Entry 2IWG (X-ray diffraction, 2.35 A resolution); this record covers chains A and D of the 4 polymer chains in the assembly.

[Chain A (and D)]
Protein: Ig gamma-1 chain C
From: Homo sapiens
Notes: chain D of this document is another copy of the same molecule, construct and numbering; everything in this record applies to it too
UniProt: P01857 (IGHG1_HUMAN); residues 237-443 here correspond to UniProt positions 120-326 (UniProt number = residue number - 117)
Amino-acid sequence (207 residues; numbered 237 to 443; the number before each row is that of its first residue):
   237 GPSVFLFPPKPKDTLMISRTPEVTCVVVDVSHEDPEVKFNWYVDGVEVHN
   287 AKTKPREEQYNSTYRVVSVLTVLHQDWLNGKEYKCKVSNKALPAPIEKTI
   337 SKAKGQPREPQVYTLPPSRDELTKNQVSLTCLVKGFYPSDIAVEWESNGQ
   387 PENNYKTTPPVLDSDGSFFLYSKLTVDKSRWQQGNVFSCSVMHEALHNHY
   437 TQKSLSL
Curated features (UniProtKB/Swiss-Prot):
  - glycosylation: N297 (N-linked (GlcNAc...) (complex) asparagine)
Cystine bridges: C261-C321, C367-C425
Covalent attachments: glycan linked to N297

[Chain A / chain D interface]
Pairs across the interface (45; chain A residue first):
  Y349(A) - S354(D)
  Y349(A) - D356(D)
  Y349(A) - E357(D)
  Y349(A) - K360(D)
  T350(A) - S354(D)
  L351(A) - P352(D)
  L351(A) - S354(D)
  L351(A) - T366(D)
  P352(A) - L351(D)
  S354(A) - Y349(D)
  S354(A) - T350(D)
  S354(A) - L351(D)
  D356(A) - Y349(D)
  D356(A) - K439(D)
  E357(A) - Y349(D)
  E357(A) - K370(D)  salt bridge
  K360(A) - Y349(D)
  S364(A) - L368(D)
  S364(A) - K370(D)
  T366(A) - L351(D)
  T366(A) - Y407(D)  hydrogen bond
  L368(A) - S364(D)
  L368(A) - K409(D)
  K370(A) - E357(D)  salt bridge
  K370(A) - S364(D)
  K392(A) - L398(D)
  K392(A) - D399(D)
  K392(A) - F405(D)
  T394(A) - T394(D)
  T394(A) - V397(D)
  T394(A) - F405(D)
  V397(A) - T394(D)
  L398(A) - K392(D)
  D399(A) - K392(D)
  D399(A) - K409(D)  salt bridge
  F405(A) - K392(D)
  F405(A) - K409(D)
  Y407(A) - T366(D)  hydrogen bond
  Y407(A) - Y407(D)  hydrophobic
  Y407(A) - K409(D)
  K409(A) - L368(D)
  K409(A) - D399(D)  salt bridge
  K409(A) - F405(D)
  K409(A) - Y407(D)
  K439(A) - D356(D)
Interface residues without a listed pair, chain A (29 interface residues in all): Q347, P353, L365, N390, T393, P395, S400, S408
Interface residues without a listed pair, chain D (29 interface residues in all): Q347, P353, L365, N390, T393, P395, S400, S408

[Overview]
Chain A and chain D each contribute 29 residues to their interface; the contacts include 2 hydrogen bonds and
4 salt bridges. Among the polar pairs are E357(A)-K370(D), D399(A)-K409(D) and T366(A)-Y407(D).
Chain A and chain D are both Ig gamma-1 chain C (Homo sapiens); the structure, Complex between the pryspry
domain of TRIM21 and IGG FC, was determined by X-ray diffraction.
